5UHB - chains D and F of the 8 polymer chains in the assembly; structure by X-ray diffraction, 4.29 A resolution (low resolution: residue-level contacts below are approximate; hydrogen-bond / salt-bridge calls are withheld).

== Chain D ==
Protein: DNA-directed RNA polymerase subunit beta'
From: Mycobacterium tuberculosis (strain ATCC 25618 / H37Rv)
Notes: EC 2.7.7.6
Reference sequence: P9WGY7 (RPOC_MYCTU); numbering as in UniProt (aligned over 1-1316)
Sequence (1316 residues; each row starts with the number of its first residue):
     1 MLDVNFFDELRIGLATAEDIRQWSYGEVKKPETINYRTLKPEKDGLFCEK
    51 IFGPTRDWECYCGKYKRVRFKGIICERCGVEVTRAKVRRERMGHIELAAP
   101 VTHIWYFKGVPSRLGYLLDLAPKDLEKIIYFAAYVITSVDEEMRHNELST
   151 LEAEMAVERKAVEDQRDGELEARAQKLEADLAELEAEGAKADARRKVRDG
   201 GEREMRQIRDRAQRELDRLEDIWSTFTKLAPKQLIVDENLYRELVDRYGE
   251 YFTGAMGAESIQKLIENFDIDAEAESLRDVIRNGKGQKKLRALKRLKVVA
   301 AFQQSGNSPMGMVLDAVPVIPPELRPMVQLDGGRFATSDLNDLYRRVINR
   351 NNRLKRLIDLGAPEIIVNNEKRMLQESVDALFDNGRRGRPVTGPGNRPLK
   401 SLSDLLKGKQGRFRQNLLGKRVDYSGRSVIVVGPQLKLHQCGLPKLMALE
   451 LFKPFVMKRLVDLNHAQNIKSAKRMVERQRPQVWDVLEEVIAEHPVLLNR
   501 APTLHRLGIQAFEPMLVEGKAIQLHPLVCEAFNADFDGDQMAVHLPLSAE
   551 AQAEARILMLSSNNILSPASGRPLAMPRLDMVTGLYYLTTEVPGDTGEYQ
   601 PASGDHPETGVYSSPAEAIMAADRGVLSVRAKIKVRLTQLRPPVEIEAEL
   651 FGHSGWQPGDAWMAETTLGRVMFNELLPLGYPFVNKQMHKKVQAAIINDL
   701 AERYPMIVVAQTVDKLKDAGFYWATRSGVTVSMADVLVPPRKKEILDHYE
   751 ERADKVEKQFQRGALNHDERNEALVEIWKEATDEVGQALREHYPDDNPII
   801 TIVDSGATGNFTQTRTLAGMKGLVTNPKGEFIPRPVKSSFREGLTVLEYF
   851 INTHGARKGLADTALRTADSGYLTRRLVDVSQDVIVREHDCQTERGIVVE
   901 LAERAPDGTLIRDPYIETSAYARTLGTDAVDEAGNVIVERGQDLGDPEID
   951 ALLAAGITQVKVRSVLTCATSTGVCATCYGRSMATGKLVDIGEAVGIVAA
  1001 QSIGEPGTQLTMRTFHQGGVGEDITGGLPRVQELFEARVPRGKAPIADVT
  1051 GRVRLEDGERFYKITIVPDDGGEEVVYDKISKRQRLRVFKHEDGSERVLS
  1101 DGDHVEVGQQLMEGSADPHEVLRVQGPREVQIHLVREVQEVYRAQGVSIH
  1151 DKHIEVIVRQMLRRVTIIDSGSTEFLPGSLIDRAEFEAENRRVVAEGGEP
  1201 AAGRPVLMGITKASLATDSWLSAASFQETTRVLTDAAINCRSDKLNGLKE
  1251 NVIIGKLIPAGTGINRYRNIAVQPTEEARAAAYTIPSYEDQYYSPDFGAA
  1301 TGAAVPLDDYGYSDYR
Disordered / not traced: 1-2, 1012-1025, 1282-1316
Ion coordination: Zn2+ site 1: Cys60, Cys62, Cys75, Cys78; Mg2+: Asp535, Asp537, Asp539; Zn2+ site 2: Cys891, Cys968, Cys975, Cys978
UniProt features mapped onto this chain:
  - binding site (Zn(2+)): Cys60, Cys62, Cys75, Cys78, Cys891, Cys968, Cys975, Cys978
  - binding site (Mg(2+)): Asp535, Asp537, Asp539

== Chain F ==
Protein: RNA polymerase sigma factor SigA
From: Mycobacterium tuberculosis (strain ATCC 25618 / H37Rv)
Reference sequence: P9WGI1 (SIGA_MYCTU); numbering as in UniProt (aligned over 1-528)
Sequence (528 residues; each row starts with the number of its first residue):
     1 MAATKASTATDEPVKRTATKSPAASASGAKTGAKRTAAKSASGSPPAKRA
    51 TKPAARSVKPASAPQDTTTSTIPKRKTRAAAKSAAAKAPSARGHATKPRA
   101 PKDAQHEAATDPEDALDSVEELDAEPDLDVEPGEDLDLDAADLNLDDLED
   151 DVAPDADDDLDSGDDEDHEDLEAEAAVAPGQTADDDEEIAEPTEKDKASG
   201 DFVWDEDESEALRQARKDAELTASADSVRAYLKQIGKVALLNAEEEVELA
   251 KRIEAGLYATQLMTELSERGEKLPAAQRRDMMWICRDGDRAKNHLLEANL
   301 RLVVSLAKRYTGRGMAFLDLIQEGNLGLIRAVEKFDYTKGYKFSTYATWW
   351 IRQAITRAMADQARTIRIPVHMVEVINKLGRIQRELLQDLGREPTPEELA
   401 KEMDITPEKVLEIQQYAREPISLDQTIGDEGDSQLGDFIEDSEAVVAVDA
   451 VSFTLLQDQLQSVLDTLSEREAGVVRLRFGLTDGQPRTLDEIGQVYGVTR
   501 ERIRQIESKTMSKLRHPSRSQVLRDYLD
Disordered / not traced: 1-206, 428-429

== Chain D / chain F interface ==
Contacting residue pairs (81; chain D residue first):
  Glu32(D) with Arg367(F)
  Thr33(D) with Thr365(F)
  Ile34(D) with Ile366(F)
  Tyr36(D) with Ile366(F); Arg367(F); Ile368(F); Pro369(F); Met372(F); Tyr416(F)
  Arg37(D) with Tyr416(F)
  Arg67(D) with Gly484(F); Pro486(F)
  Arg69(D) with Gln485(F); Pro486(F)
  Ala132(D) with Ala223(F)
  Val236(D) with Leu221(F)
  Asp237(D) with Lys217(F); Leu221(F)
  Glu238(D) with Lys237(F)
  Glu323(D) with Glu443(F)
  Pro326(D) with Leu423(F)
  Val328(D) with Ile439(F)
  Leu330(D) with Ile439(F)
  Gly332(D) with Arg418(F)
  Arg334(D) with Glu419(F); Ile421(F)
  Phe335(D) with Pro420(F); Ile421(F)
  Ala336(D) with Ile421(F); Leu423(F); Leu435(F)
  Thr337(D) with Ile421(F); Ser422(F); Leu423(F)
  Ser338(D) with Leu423(F); Asp424(F)
  Asp339(D) with Ser422(F); Asp424(F)
  Asp342(D) with Thr365(F)
  Arg345(D) with Gln362(F); Arg364(F); Thr365(F)
  Arg346(D) with Ala316(F)
  Asn349(D) with Gln362(F)
  Arg350(D) with Ala316(F); Asp319(F)
  Arg353(D) with Asp319(F); Gln322(F); Glu323(F); Gln362(F)
  Leu357(D) with Gln322(F); Leu326(F); Ile329(F)
  Leu360(D) with Leu326(F)
  Gly361(D) with Lys292(F)
  Pro363(D) with Asn293(F); Leu296(F)
  Ile365(D) with Gln234(F); Glu297(F); Leu300(F)
  Ile366(D) with Gln322(F); Asn325(F)
  Asn369(D) with Tyr231(F); Gln322(F)
  Glu370(D) with Gln322(F)
  Arg372(D) with Ser227(F); Tyr231(F)
  Met373(D) with Leu318(F); Asp319(F)
  Glu376(D) with Ser227(F)
  Arg397(D) with Ser422(F); Gln425(F)
  Lys400(D) with Asp424(F)
  Gln410(D) with Asp432(F); Gln434(F)
  Gln467(D) with Asp525(F)
  Asn468(D) with Tyr526(F)
  Ile469(D) with Ser452(F); Leu455(F)
  Lys470(D) with Ser452(F)
  Lys473(D) with Val448(F)
Other interface residues (no listed pair), chain D (57 interface residues in all): Asn35, Lys86, Lys127, Arg203, Met327, Gly333, Arg356, Ala362, Arg387, Arg474
Other interface residues (no listed pair), chain F (64 interface residues in all): Asp207, Glu208, Thr222, Ala225, Val228, Ala230, Arg330, Asp361, Ala363, His371, Gln415, Asp449, Gln521, Asp528

== Summary ==
57 residues of chain D and 64 residues of chain F are in contact. Cys60(D), Cys62(D), Cys75(D) and Cys78(D)
form the Zn2+ site 1. Curated annotation (UniProt) lists 8 Zn2+-binding residues and 3 Mg2+-binding residues
on chain D.
Chain D is DNA-directed RNA polymerase subunit beta' and chain F is RNA polymerase sigma factor SigA, both
from Mycobacterium tuberculosis (strain ATCC 25618 / H37Rv); the structure, Crystal structure of Mycobacterium
tuberculosis transcription initiation complex in complex with Rifampin, was determined by X-ray diffraction
together with 5UH5, 5UH6, 5UH8, 5UH9, 5UHA, 5UHC and 4 further entries from the same study.
